PDB entry 9CYL | X-ray diffraction, 4.66 A resolution (low resolution: residue-level contacts below are approximate; hydrogen-bond / salt-bridge calls are withheld) | chains A and P of the 4 polymer chains in the assembly

Chain A:
Name: H-2 class II histocompatibility antigen, A-B alpha chain
Source organism: Mus musculus
Reference sequence: P14434 (HA2B_MOUSE); residue numbers follow UniProt; this construct covers 24-218
Chain sequence (195 residues; each row starts with the number of its first residue):
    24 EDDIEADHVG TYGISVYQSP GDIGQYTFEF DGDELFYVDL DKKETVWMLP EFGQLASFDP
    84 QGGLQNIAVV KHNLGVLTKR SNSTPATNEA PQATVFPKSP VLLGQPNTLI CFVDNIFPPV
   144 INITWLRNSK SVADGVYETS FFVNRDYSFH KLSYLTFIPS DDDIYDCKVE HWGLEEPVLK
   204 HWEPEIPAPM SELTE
Disordered / not traced: 24-25, 211-218
Cystine bridges: C134-C190
Glycans and other covalent adducts: N-acetylglucosamine (NAG) linked to N145
Curated features (UniProtKB/Swiss-Prot):
  - region: E206 to E218 (Connecting peptide)
  - glycosylation: N145 (N-linked (GlcNAc...) asparagine)

Chain P:
Name: Class-II-associated invariant chain peptide
Source organism: Homo sapiens
Reference sequence: P04233 (HG2A_HUMAN); residues 87-101 here correspond to UniProt positions 103-117 (UniProt number = residue number + 16)
Chain sequence (15 residues; row label = number of the first residue in the row):
    87 PVSKMRMATP LLMQA

Chain A / chain P interface:
Pairs across the interface - 21 pairs, chain A then chain P:
  Y35(A) - A94(P)
  Y49(A) - M93(P)
  F51(A) - M93(P)
  F59(A) - M91(P)
  Q77(A) - V88(P)
  L78(A) - V88(P)
  A79(A) - S89(P)
  S80(A) - K90(P)
  S80(A) - M91(P)
  F81(A) - M91(P)
  F81(A) - M93(P)
  N89(A) - A94(P)
  N89(A) - P96(P)
  V92(A) - L97(P)
  V92(A) - L98(P)
  H95(A) - L98(P)
  N96(A) - L97(P)
  N96(A) - L98(P)
  N96(A) - M99(P)
  V99(A) - Q100(P)
  V99(A) - A101(P)
Other interface residues (no listed pair), chain A (17 interface residues in all): L58, W70, R103
Other interface residues (no listed pair), chain P (13 interface residues in all): R92

Summary:
17 residues of chain A face 13 of chain P across their interface. N-acetylglucosamine is covalently linked to
N145(A).
Here chain A is H-2 class II histocompatibility antigen, A-B alpha chain (Mus musculus) and chain P is
Class-II-associated invariant chain peptide (Homo sapiens). Entry 9CYL (Structure of LAG3 loop1 deletion bound
to the MHC class II molecule I-A(b)) was determined by X-ray diffraction together with 9CYM from the same
study.
